Entry 4WK8 (X-ray diffraction, 3.40 A resolution); this record covers chains F and G of the 4 polymer chains in the assembly.

# Chain F (and G)
Protein: Forkhead box protein P3
Organism: Homo sapiens
Notes: chain G of this document is another copy of the same molecule, construct and numbering; everything in this record applies to it too
UniProt: Q9BZS1 (FOXP3_HUMAN); residues 336-417 here = UniProt positions 336-417
Sequence (82 residues; each row starts with the number of its first residue):
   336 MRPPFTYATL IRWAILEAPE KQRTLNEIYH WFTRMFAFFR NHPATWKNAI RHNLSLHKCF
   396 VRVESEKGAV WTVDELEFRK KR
Disordered / not traced: 336, 417
Swiss-Prot annotation at these positions:
  - DNA-binding region: R337 (Fork-head)
  - motif: R414 to R417 (Nuclear localization signal)
  - site: R417 (Cleavage)
  - cross-link: K393 (Glycyl lysine isopeptide (Lys-Gly) (interchain with G-Cter in ubiquitin))
  - natural variant: P339 (P339A: In IPEX), R347 (R347H: In IPEX), I363 (I363V: In IPEX), F371 (F371C: In IPEX), F373 (F373A: In IPEX), F374 (F374C: In IPEX), A384 (A384T: In IPEX), R397 (R397W: In IPEX)
  - mutagenesis: W348 (W348Q: No loss of DNA-binding. Disrupts dimerization but does not affect DNA-binding; when associated with T-370 ...), M370 (M370T: Disrupts dimerization but does not affect DNA-binding; when associated with Q-348 ...), A372 (A372P: Disrupts dimerization, does not affect DNA-binding, causes dysregulated expression of a subset of FOXP3 target genes and impairs its ability to confer inhibitory function to regulatory ...), K415 to K416 (Loss of nuclear localization)
From the paper describing this entry:
  - conformationally variable residues (order/disorder transition): E401, K402
  - binding site for the 21-nt DNA strand: N383
  - binding site for the 21-nt DNA strand: R386, H387
  - self-association interface (contacts with another copy of this molecule): R347, F371, F373
  - disease-associated variants - R347H, F371C, F373A: abolished signaling (citing earlier work)

# Chain F / chain G interface
Residue-residue contacts (91):
  R337(F) with H365(G), hydrogen bond
  P338(F) with R369(G), hydrogen bond (backbone-side chain)
  F340(F) with W366(G); R369(G); M370(G), hydrophobic; F373(G)
  Y342(F) with F373(G), hydrophobic; H377(G); A384(G); N388(G)
  A343(F) with H392(G); F395(G)
  L345(F) with F373(G), hydrophobic
  I346(F) with N388(G); L389(G), hydrophobic; F395(G), hydrophobic
  R347(F) with F395(G); V408(G); E410(G), salt bridge; F413(G)
  W348(F) with W348(G); E352(G)
  I350(F) with F395(G), hydrophobic; V408(G)
  E352(F) with R347(G), salt bridge; W348(G), hydrogen bond
  K356(F) with T407(G)
  Q357(F) with S400(G), hydrogen bond; V405(G); W406(G); T407(G)
  R358(F) with W406(G), hydrogen bond (backbone-backbone)
  T359(F) with V405(G)
  L360(F) with R386(G); W406(G)
  I363(F) with I385(G), hydrophobic; L389(G), hydrophobic
  Y364(F) with W381(G), hydrophobic; K382(G)
  W366(F) with F340(G); W348(G)
  F367(F) with I385(G), hydrophobic
  T368(F) with W381(G)
  R369(F) with P338(G); P339(G), hydrogen bond (side chain-backbone); F340(G)
  M370(F) with F340(G), hydrophobic; L345(G), hydrophobic; F374(G), hydrophobic
  F371(F) with F374(G), hydrophobic; H377(G); P378(G), hydrophobic; W381(G), hydrophobic
  A372(F) with P339(G)
  F373(F) with P339(G), hydrophobic; F340(G); Y342(G), hydrophobic; L345(G), hydrophobic
  F374(F) with M370(G), hydrophobic; F371(G), hydrophobic; F374(G), hydrophobic
  H377(F) with F371(G)
  P378(F) with Y342(G)
  W381(F) with F371(G)
  K382(F) with Y364(G)
  A384(F) with Y342(G)
  I385(F) with I346(G), hydrophobic; L360(G), hydrophobic
  R386(F) with L360(G); Y364(G)
  N388(F) with Y342(G); A343(G); I346(G)
  L389(F) with I346(G), hydrophobic; L360(G), hydrophobic
  F395(F) with A343(G); I346(G), hydrophobic
  E401(F) with Q357(G)
  K402(F) with T359(G); E362(G), salt bridge
  W406(F) with I350(G); Q357(G); R358(G), hydrogen bond (backbone-backbone)
  T407(F) with I350(G); K356(G); Q357(G)
  V408(F) with I350(G), hydrophobic; L351(G), hydrophobic
  E410(F) with R347(G), salt bridge
  F413(F) with A343(G); R347(G)
Interface residues without a listed pair, chain F (50 interface residues in all): L351, H392, V398, A404, V405, K416
Interface residues without a listed pair, chain G (50 interface residues in all): R337, T344, I363, F367, C394, A404

# Overview
The chain F/chain G interface involves 50 residues from each chain; the contacts include 7 hydrogen bonds and
4 salt bridges. Polar pairs include R347(F)-E410(G), E352(F)-R347(G) and K402(F)-E362(G). The paper reports a
binding site for the 21-nt DNA strand at N383(F), R386(F) and H387(F); R347H, F371C and F373A of chain F
abolish signaling.
Both chains are Forkhead box protein P3 (Homo sapiens). Entry 4WK8 (FOXP3 forms a domain-swapped dimer to
bridge DNA) was determined by X-ray diffraction.
